PDB entry 6HBC | electron microscopy, 2.78 A resolution | chains A and D of the 5 polymer chains in the assembly

Chain A:
Protein: Carbon dioxide concentrating mechanism protein CcmM
From: Synechococcus elongatus (strain PCC 7942)
Notes: fragment: SSUL domain 1
UniProt: Q03513 (CCMM_SYNE7); residue numbers follow UniProt; this construct covers 225-313
Sequence (92 residues; each row starts with the number of its first residue):
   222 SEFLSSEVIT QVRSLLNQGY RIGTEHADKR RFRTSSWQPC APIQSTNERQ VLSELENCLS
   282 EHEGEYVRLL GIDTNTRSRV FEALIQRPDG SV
Disordered / not traced: 222-224, 311-313
Differences from the reference sequence: expression tag (222-224)
UniProt features mapped onto this chain:
  - mutagenesis: R251 to R252 (Prevents RuBisCO condensation), C279 (C279S: About 2-fold increased doubling time, about 15% increase in CO(2) requirement)

Chain D:
Protein: Ribulose 1,5-bisphosphate carboxylase small subunit
From: Synechococcus elongatus (strain PCC 7942)
Notes: EC 4.1.1.39; fragment: Rubisco small subunit
UniProt: Q31NB2 (Q31NB2_SYNE7); residues 1-111 here = UniProt positions 1-111
Sequence (111 residues; numbered 1 to 111; the number before each row is that of its first residue):
     1 MSMKTLPKER RFETFSYLPP LSDRQIAAQI EYMIEQGFHP LIEFNEHSNP EEFYWTMWKL
    61 PLFDCKSPQQ VLDEVRECRS EYGDCYIRVA GFDNIKQCQT VSFIVHRPGR Y
Disordered / not traced: 1-2, 109-111

Interface between chain A and chain D:
Pairs across the interface - 8 pairs, chain A then chain D:
  R251(A) - Q36(D)
  R251(A) - G37(D)
  R251(A) - D93(D)  salt bridge
  R251(A) - N94(D)  hydrogen bond
  R251(A) - I95(D)
  R252(A) - I95(D)
  R254(A) - K96(D)
  T255(A) - I95(D)
Interface residues without a listed pair, chain A (5 interface residues in all): D249

Summary:
Chain A and chain D form an interface of 5 and 6 residues respectively; the contacts include 1 hydrogen bond
and 1 salt bridge. Among the polar pairs are R251(A)-D93(D) and R251(A)-N94(D). UniProt lists 3 mutagenesis
sites on chain A.
Here chain A is Carbon dioxide concentrating mechanism protein CcmM and chain D is Ribulose 1,5-bisphosphate
carboxylase small subunit, both from Synechococcus elongatus (strain PCC 7942). Entry 6HBC (Structure of the
repeat unit in the network formed by CcmM and Rubisco from Synechococcus elongatus) was determined by electron
microscopy, deposited together with 6HBA and 6HBB.
